PDB entry 5JK7 | X-ray diffraction, 3.49 A resolution | chains G and H of the 4 polymer chains in the assembly

[Chain G]
Molecule: Uracil-DNA glycosylase
Source organism: Homo sapiens
Notes: EC 3.2.2.27
UniProtKB: P13051 (UNG_HUMAN), isoform P13051-2; numbering as in UniProt (aligned over 85-304)
Sequence (222 residues; row label = number of the first residue in the row):
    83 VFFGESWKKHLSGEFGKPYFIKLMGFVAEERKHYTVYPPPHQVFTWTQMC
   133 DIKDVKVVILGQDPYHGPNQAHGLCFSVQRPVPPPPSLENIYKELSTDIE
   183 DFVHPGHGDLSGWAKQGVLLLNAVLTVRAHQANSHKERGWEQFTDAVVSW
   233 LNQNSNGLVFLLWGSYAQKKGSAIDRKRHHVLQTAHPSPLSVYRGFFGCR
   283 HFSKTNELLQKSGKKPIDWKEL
Not modelled in the structure: 83
Sequence notes: expression tag (83-84)
UniProt features mapped onto this chain:
  - binding site (dsDNA): Ser178

[Chain H]
Molecule: Protein Vpr
Source organism: Human immunodeficiency virus type 1 group M subtype B (isolate NY5)
UniProtKB: P12520 (VPR_HV1N5); numbering as in UniProt (aligned over 1-96)
Sequence (96 residues; each row starts with the number of its first residue):
     1 MEQAPEDQGPQREPYNEWTLELLEELKSEAVRHFPRIWLHNLGQHIYETY
    51 GDTWAGVEAIIRILQQLLFIHFRIGCRHSRIGVTRQRRARNGASRS
Not modelled in the structure: 75-96
UniProt features mapped onto this chain:
  - modified residue (Phosphoserine): Ser79, Ser94, Ser96

[Chain G / chain H interface]
Residue-residue contacts (35; chain G residue first):
  Tyr147(G) with Asp52(H), hydrogen bond
  His148(G) with Tyr50(H), hydrogen bond (side chain-backbone)
  Pro166(G) with Trp54(H), hydrogen bond (backbone-side chain)
  Pro167(G) with Asp52(H); Trp54(H)
  Pro168(G) with Asp52(H); Thr53(H); Trp54(H)
  Ser169(G) with Asp52(H), hydrogen bond
  Glu171(G) with Asn16(H); Leu20(H); Trp54(H)
  Asn172(G) with Leu20(H)
  Ala214(G) with Glu48(H); Thr49(H); Tyr50(H)
  Asn215(G) with Glu48(H)
  His268(G) with Tyr47(H)
  Ser270(G) with Asp52(H)
  Pro271(G) with Leu20(H), hydrophobic; Leu23(H); Glu24(H); Lys27(H), hydrogen bond (backbone-side chain)
  Leu272(G) with Gly43(H); Ile46(H), hydrophobic; Tyr47(H)
  Ser273(G) with Lys27(H), hydrogen bond; His40(H)
  Val274(G) with Lys27(H); Arg36(H); Leu39(H); His40(H)
  Tyr275(G) with Arg36(H); Ile37(H); His40(H)
Other interface residues (no listed pair), chain G (20 interface residues in all): Gln144, Pro165, Ser247
Other interface residues (no listed pair), chain H (24 interface residues in all): Val31, Gln44, Gly51, Gly56, Val57, Ile60
Interface features reported in the paper:
  - hot spots on chain G (mutagenesis) - L272D: decreased binding to Protein Vpr (chain H)
  - hot spots on chain H (mutagenesis) - W54G, W54R: abolished binding to Uracil-DNA glycosylase (chain G) (citing earlier work)

[Summary]
The interface between chain G and chain H involves 20 residues on one side and 24 on the other, with 6
hydrogen bonds. Polar pairs include Tyr147(G)-Asp52(H), His148(G)-Tyr50(H) and Pro166(G)-Trp54(H). The paper
reports that W54G and W54R of chain H abolish binding to Uracil-DNA glycosylase (chain G); L272D of chain G
reduces binding to Protein Vpr (chain H).
Here chain G is Uracil-DNA glycosylase (Homo sapiens) and chain H is Protein Vpr (Human immunodeficiency virus
type 1 group M subtype B (isolate NY5)). Entry 5JK7 (The X-ray structure of the DDB1-DCAF1-Vpr-UNG2 complex)
was determined by X-ray diffraction.
